Entry 2I0F (X-ray diffraction, 2.22 A resolution); this record covers chains D and E of the 5 polymer chains in the assembly.

# Chain D (and E)
Molecule: 6,7-dimethyl-8-ribityllumazine synthase 1
Source organism: Brucella abortus
Notes: EC 2.5.1.78; chain E of this document is another copy of the same molecule, construct and numbering; everything in this record applies to it too
Reference sequence: Q57DY1 (RISB1_BRUAB); numbering as in UniProt (aligned over 1-157)
Sequence (157 residues; row label = number of the first residue in the row):
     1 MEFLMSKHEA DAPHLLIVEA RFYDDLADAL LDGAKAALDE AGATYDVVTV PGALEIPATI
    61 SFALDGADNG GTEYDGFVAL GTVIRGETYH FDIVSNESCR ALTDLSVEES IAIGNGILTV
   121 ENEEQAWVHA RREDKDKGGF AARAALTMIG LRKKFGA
Disordered / not traced: 1-11 (chain E: 1-10)
Swiss-Prot annotation at these positions:
  - active site: His90 (Proton donor)
  - binding site (5-amino-6-(D-ribitylamino)uracil): Phe22, Ala53 to Glu55, Thr82 to Ile84, Asn115, Lys137
  - binding site ((2S)-2-hydroxy-3-oxobutyl phosphate): Glu87, Thr88, His129
What the authors report for this chain:
  - catalytic residues: His90 (citing earlier work)

# Chain D / chain E interface
Pairs across the interface (47; chain D residue first):
  Arg85(D) with Tyr89(E), hydrogen bond
  Ser95(D) with Ile93(E)
  Asn96(D) with Ile93(E)
  Cys99(D) with Leu54(E), hydrophobic; Ile93(E), hydrophobic; Glu97(E)
  Arg100(D) with Glu97(E); Arg100(E)
  Thr103(D) with Leu54(E); Ala101(E)
  Asp104(D) with Arg100(E), salt bridge
  Ser106(D) with Ala58(E)
  Val107(D) with Pro57(E), hydrophobic; Ala58(E); Ser61(E), hydrogen bond (backbone-side chain); Leu105(E), hydrophobic
  Ser110(D) with Ser61(E), hydrogen bond; Phe62(E); Asp65(E), hydrogen bond
  Ile111(D) with Phe62(E)
  Ile117(D) with His90(E)
  Thr119(D) with Thr88(E); His90(E)
  Glu121(D) with Tyr89(E)
  His129(D) with Thr88(E), hydrogen bond
  Ala144(D) with Pro51(E), hydrophobic
  Thr147(D) with Pro51(E)
  Met148(D) with Glu55(E); Ala58(E), hydrophobic; Thr59(E); Phe62(E)
  Leu151(D) with Val48(E), hydrophobic; Thr49(E); Val50(E), hydrophobic
  Arg152(D) with Phe62(E)
  Lys154(D) with Val48(E)
  Phe155(D) with Leu16(E), hydrophobic; Val48(E), hydrophobic; Phe62(E); Ala63(E), hydrophobic; Gly66(E); Tyr74(E)
  Gly156(D) with Gly66(E); Asn69(E), hydrogen bond (backbone-side chain)
  Ala157(D) with Phe62(E); Asp65(E); Gly66(E)
Interface residues without a listed pair, chain D (28 interface residues in all): Asp92, Ala112, Ile113, Asn115
Interface residues without a listed pair, chain E (27 interface residues in all): Val47, Asn96

# Summary
The interface between chain D and chain E involves 28 residues on one side and 27 on the other, with 6
hydrogen bonds and 1 salt bridge. Polar contacts include Asp104(D)-Arg100(E), Arg85(D)-Tyr89(E) and
Val107(D)-Ser61(E). The paper reports the catalytic residue His90(D).
Chain D and chain E are both 6,7-dimethyl-8-ribityllumazine synthase 1 (Brucella abortus); the structure,
Lumazine synthase RibH1 from Brucella abortus (Gene BruAb1_0785, Swiss-Prot entry Q57DY1), was determined by
X-ray diffraction together with 2O6H, 2OBX and 2F59 from the same study.
